Entry 3H72 (X-ray diffraction, 1.70 A resolution); this record covers chain A.

[Chain A]
Name: Sialidase A
Organism: Streptococcus pneumoniae
Notes: EC 3.2.1.18
Reference sequence: P62576 (NANA_STRR6); residue numbers follow UniProt; this construct covers 317-793
Chain sequence (477 residues; numbered 317 to 793; the number before each row is that of its first residue):
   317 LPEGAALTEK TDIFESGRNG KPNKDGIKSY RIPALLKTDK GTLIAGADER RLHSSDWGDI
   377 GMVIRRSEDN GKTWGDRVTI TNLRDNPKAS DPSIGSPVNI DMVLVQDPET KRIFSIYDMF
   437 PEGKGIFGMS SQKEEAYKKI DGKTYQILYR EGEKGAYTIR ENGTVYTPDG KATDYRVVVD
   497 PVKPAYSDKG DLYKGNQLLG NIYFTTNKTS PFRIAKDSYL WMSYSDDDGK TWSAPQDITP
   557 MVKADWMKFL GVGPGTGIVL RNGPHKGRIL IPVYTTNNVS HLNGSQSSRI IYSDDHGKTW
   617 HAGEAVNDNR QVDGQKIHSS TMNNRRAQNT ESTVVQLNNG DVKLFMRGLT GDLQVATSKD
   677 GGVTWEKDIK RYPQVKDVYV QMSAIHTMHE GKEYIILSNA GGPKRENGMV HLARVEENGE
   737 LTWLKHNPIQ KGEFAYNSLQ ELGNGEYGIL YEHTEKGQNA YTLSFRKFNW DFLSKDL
Unresolved in the structure: 317-319
Residues lining bound ligands: N-acetyl-alpha-neuraminic acid (SIA): Arg347, Ile348, Arg366, Asp372, Ile416, Asp417, Asp434, Ile442, Phe443, Phe565, Tyr590, Leu598, Gln602, Glu647, Arg663, Tyr695, Arg721, Tyr752
Swiss-Prot annotation at these positions:
  - active site: Asp372 (Proton acceptor), Glu647
  - binding site (substrate): Arg347, Arg663
What the authors report for this chain:
  - binding site for N-acetyl-alpha-neuraminic acid: Arg347, Arg366, Asp372, Asp417, Ile442, Phe443, Arg663, Arg721

[Overview]
Bound to chain A: N-acetyl-alpha-neuraminic acid. From UniProt: active-site residues Asp372 and Glu647 and
substrate-binding residues Arg347 and Arg663. The paper reports a binding site for N-acetyl-alpha-neuraminic
acid at Arg347, Arg366 and Asp372 among others.
Chain A is Sialidase A (Streptococcus pneumoniae); the structure, Crystal structure of Streptococcus
pneumoniae D39 neuraminidase A precursor (NanA) in complex with NANA, was determined by X-ray diffraction
together with 3H6J, 3H71 and 3H73 from the same study.
